Entry 1WS4 (X-ray diffraction, 1.90 A resolution); this record covers chains A and D of the 8 polymer chains in the assembly.

== Chain A ==
Protein: Agglutinin alpha chain
From: Artocarpus integer
Reference sequence: P18670 (LECA_ARTIN); residues 1-133 here = UniProt positions 1-133
Sequence (133 residues; numbered 1 to 133; the number before each row is that of its first residue):
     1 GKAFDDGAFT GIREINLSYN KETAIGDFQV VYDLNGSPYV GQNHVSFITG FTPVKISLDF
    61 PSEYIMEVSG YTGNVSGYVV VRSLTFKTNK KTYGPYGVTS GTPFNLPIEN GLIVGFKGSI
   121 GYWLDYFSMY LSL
Differences from the reference sequence: conflict V45 (Lys in P18670)
Residues lining bound ligands: methyl alpha-D-glucopyranoside (GYP): G1, F47, Y78, V80, G121, Y122, W123, D125
Swiss-Prot annotation at these positions:
  - region: V68 to N89 (IgA-binding)
  - glycosylation (N-linked (GlcNAc...) asparagine): N43, N74
  - natural variant: M66 (M66D; M66V)

== Chain D ==
Protein: Agglutinin beta-3 chain
From: Artocarpus integer
Reference sequence: P18673 (LEC3_ARTIN); residues 1-20 here = UniProt positions 1-20
Sequence (20 residues; each row starts with the number of its first residue):
     1 DEQSGISQTV IVGPWGAKSA
Not modelled in the structure: 1-2, 19-20
Differences from the reference sequence: conflict S19 (Val in P18673), A20 (Ser in P18673)

== Chain A / chain D interface ==
Contacting residue pairs (19):
  N105(A) - W15(D)  hydrogen bond (backbone-side chain)
  L106(A) - V12(D)  hydrophobic
  P107(A) - V12(D)
  P107(A) - G13(D)  hydrogen bond (backbone-backbone)
  P107(A) - P14(D)
  P107(A) - W15(D)
  I108(A) - I11(D)
  I108(A) - V12(D)  hydrophobic
  E109(A) - I11(D)  hydrogen bond (backbone-backbone)
  E109(A) - G13(D)
  E109(A) - P14(D)
  N110(A) - Q8(D)
  N110(A) - T9(D)  hydrogen bond (side chain-backbone)
  N110(A) - V10(D)
  N110(A) - I11(D)  hydrogen bond (backbone-backbone)
  L131(A) - V12(D)  hydrophobic
  L133(A) - Q8(D)
  L133(A) - T9(D)
  L133(A) - V10(D)
Other interface residues (no listed pair), chain A (9 interface residues in all): S132

== Summary ==
9 residues of chain A face 8 of chain D across their interface, with 5 hydrogen bonds. Among the polar pairs
are N105(A)-W15(D), N110(A)-T9(D) and P107(A)-G13(D). Chain A binds methyl alpha-D-glucopyranoside.
Here chain A is Agglutinin alpha chain and chain D is Agglutinin beta-3 chain, both from Artocarpus integer.
Entry 1WS4 (Crystal structure of Jacalin- Me-alpha-Mannose complex: Promiscuity vs Specificity) was determined
by X-ray diffraction (same publication as 1WS5).
